8YEO - chains I and C of the 12 polymer chains in the assembly; structure by electron microscopy, 3.44 A resolution.

== Chain I ==
Molecule: Cas7f
Source organism: Selenomonas sp
Amino-acid sequence (335 residues; numbered 1 to 335; the number before each row is that of its first residue):
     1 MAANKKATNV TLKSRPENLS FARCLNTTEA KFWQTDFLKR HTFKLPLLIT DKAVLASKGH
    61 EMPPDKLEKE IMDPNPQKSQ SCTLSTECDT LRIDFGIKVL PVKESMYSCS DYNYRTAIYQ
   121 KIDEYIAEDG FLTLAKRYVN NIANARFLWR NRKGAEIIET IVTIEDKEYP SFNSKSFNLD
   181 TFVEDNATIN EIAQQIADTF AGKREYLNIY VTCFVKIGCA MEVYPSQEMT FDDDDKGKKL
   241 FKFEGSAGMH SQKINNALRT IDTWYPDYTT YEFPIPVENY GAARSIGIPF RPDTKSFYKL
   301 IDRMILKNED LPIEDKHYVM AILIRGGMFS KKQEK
Unresolved in the structure: 1-11

== Chain C ==
Molecule: 60-nt crRNA
Source organism: Selenomonas sp
Sequence (60 nucleotides; numbered 1 to 60; the number before each row is that of its first residue):
     1 UUUAGAAGGA GAAGUCAUUU AAUAAGGCCA CUGUUAAAAA GUGUACCGCC GGAUAGGCGG

== Interface between chain I and chain C ==
Contacting residue pairs (39; chain I residue first):
  Ser20(I) - G5(C)  hydrogen bond to the sugar
  Phe21(I) - G5(C)  hydrogen bond to the sugar
  Ala22(I) - G5(C)  phosphate contact
  Ala22(I) - A6(C)  phosphate contact
  Arg23(I) - A6(C)  salt bridge to the phosphate
  Arg23(I) - A7(C)  salt bridge to the phosphate
  Val54(I) - A13(C)  sugar contact
  Val54(I) - U15(C)  phosphate contact
  Leu55(I) - A13(C)  sugar contact
  Leu55(I) - G14(C)  sugar contact
  Leu55(I) - U15(C)  base contact
  Ala56(I) - A13(C)  base contact
  Tyr107(I) - A4(C)  sugar contact
  Trp149(I) - G8(C)  base contact
  Arg150(I) - G11(C)  salt bridge to the phosphate
  Arg150(I) - A12(C)  salt bridge to the phosphate
  Gln227(I) - G9(C)  hydrogen bond to the sugar
  Gln227(I) - A10(C)  hydrogen bond to the phosphate
  Gln227(I) - G11(C)  phosphate contact
  Glu228(I) - G9(C)  base contact
  Met229(I) - G9(C)  base contact
  Phe231(I) - G9(C)  base contact
  Lys238(I) - G11(C)  salt bridge to the phosphate
  His250(I) - G9(C)  salt bridge to the phosphate
  Gln252(I) - A7(C)  sugar contact
  Gln252(I) - G8(C)  phosphate contact
  Gln252(I) - G9(C)  phosphate contact
  Lys253(I) - G8(C)  hydrogen bond to the base
  Lys253(I) - A10(C)  salt bridge to the phosphate
  Asn256(I) - G8(C)  hydrogen bond to the phosphate
  Arg259(I) - G8(C)  salt bridge to the phosphate
  Arg284(I) - G8(C)  salt bridge to the phosphate
  Ser285(I) - G8(C)  base contact
  Arg325(I) - A6(C)  sugar contact
  Gly326(I) - A6(C)  sugar contact
  Gly327(I) - G5(C)  hydrogen bond to the sugar
  Gly327(I) - A6(C)  sugar contact
  Met328(I) - G5(C)  base contact
  Met328(I) - A6(C)  base contact
Also at the interface, not in a pair above, chain I (32 interface residues in all): Asn18, Ala53, Ser79, Ser108, Tyr224, Ser226

== In short ==
32 residues of chain I and 12 residues of chain C are in contact; the contacts include 7 hydrogen bonds and 9
salt bridges. Among the polar pairs are Lys253(I)-G8(C), Ser20(I)-G5(C) and Phe21(I)-G5(C).
Chain I is Cas7f and chain C is a 60-nt crRNA, both from Selenomonas sp; the structure, Type I-FHNH
Cascade-dsDNA R-loop complex, was determined by electron microscopy together with 8YDB, 8YH9 and 8YHA from the
same study.
